PDB entry 5SB4 | X-ray diffraction, 2.50 A resolution | chains B and F of the 6 polymer chains in the assembly

Chain B:
Molecule: Tubulin beta-2B chain
Source organism: Bos taurus
Reference sequence: Q6B856 (TBB2B_BOVIN); the author numbering skips numbers that UniProt does not, so the offset changes along the chain: 1-42 = UniProt 1-42; 45-360 = UniProt 43-358; 369-455 = UniProt 359-445
Sequence (445 residues; numbered 1 to 455; 10 numbers in that range are skipped by the numbering (no residue carries them; nothing is unmodelled there); the number before each row is that of its first residue):
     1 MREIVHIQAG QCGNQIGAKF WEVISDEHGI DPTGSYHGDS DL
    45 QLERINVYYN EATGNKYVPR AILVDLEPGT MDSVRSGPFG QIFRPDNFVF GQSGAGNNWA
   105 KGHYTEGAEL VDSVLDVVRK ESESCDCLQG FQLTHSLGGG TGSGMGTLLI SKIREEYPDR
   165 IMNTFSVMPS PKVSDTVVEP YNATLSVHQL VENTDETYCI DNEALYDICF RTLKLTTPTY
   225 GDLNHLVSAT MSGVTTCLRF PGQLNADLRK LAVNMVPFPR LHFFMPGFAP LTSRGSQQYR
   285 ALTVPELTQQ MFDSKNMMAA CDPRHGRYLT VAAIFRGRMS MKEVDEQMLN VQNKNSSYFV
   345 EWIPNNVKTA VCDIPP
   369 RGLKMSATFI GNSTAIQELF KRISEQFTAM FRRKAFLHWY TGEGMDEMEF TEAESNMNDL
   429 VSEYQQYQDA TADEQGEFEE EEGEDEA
Not modelled in the structure: 278-281, 438-455
Metal / ion sites: Mg2+: Gln11 (together with GDP); Ca2+: Glu113 (shared with 1 residue of chain C)
Residues lining bound ligands:
  - 4B6 (N-{4-[2-(2-fluoroanilino)-1,3-thiazol-4-yl]phenyl}acetamide): Gly100, Asn101, Asn102, Lys105, Val182, Trp407
  - GDP (guanosine-5'-diphosphate): Gly10, Gln11, Cys12, Gln15, Ile16, Asn101, Ser140, Gly142, Gly143, Gly144, Thr145, Gly146, Ser147, Val171, Pro173, Val177, Asp179, Glu183, Asn206, Leu209, Tyr224, Leu227, Asn228
Swiss-Prot annotation at these positions:
  - motif: Met1 to Ile4 (MREI motif)
  - binding site (GTP): Gln11, Glu71, Ser140, Gly144, Thr145, Gly146, Asn206, Asn228
  - binding site (Mg(2+)): Glu71
  - modified residue: Ser40 (Phosphoserine), Thr57 (Phosphothreonine), Lys60 (N6-acetyllysine), Ser174 (Phosphoserine), Thr287 (Phosphothreonine), Thr292 (Phosphothreonine), Arg320 (Omega-N-methylarginine), Glu448 (5-glutamyl polyglutamate)
  - cross-link (Glycyl lysine isopeptide (Lys-Gly)): Lys60 (interchain with G-Cter in ubiquitin), Lys326 (interchain with G-Cter in ubiquitin)

Chain F:
Molecule: Tubulin-Tyrosine Ligase
Source organism: Gallus gallus
Reference sequence: E1BQ43 (E1BQ43_CHICK); residues 1-378 here = UniProt positions 1-378
Sequence (384 residues; each row starts with the number of its first residue):
     1 MYTFVVRDEN SSVYAEVSRL LLATGQWKRL RKDNPRFNLM LGERNRLPFG RLGHEPGLVQ
    61 LVNYYRGADK LCRKASLVKL IKTSPELSES CTWFPESYVI YPTNLKTPVA PAQNGIRHLI
   121 NNTRTDEREV FLAAYNRRRE GREGNVWIAK SSAGAKGEGI LISSEASELL DFIDEQGQVH
   181 VIQKYLEKPL LLEPGHRKFD IRSWVLVDHL YNIYLYREGV LRTSSEPYNS ANFQDKTCHL
   241 TNHCIQKEYS KNYGRYEEGN EMFFEEFNQY LMDALNTTLE NSILLQIKHI IRSCLMCIEP
   301 AISTKHLHYQ SFQLFGFDFM VDEELKVWLI EVNGAPACAQ KLYAELCQGI VDVAISSVFP
   361 LADTGQKTSQ PTSIFIKLHH HHHH
Not modelled in the structure: 102-125, 156-158, 175-178, 232-236, 363-372, 381-384
Construct notes: expression tag (379-384)
Metal / ion sites: Mg2+: Glu331 (together with AMP-PCP)
Residues lining bound ligands: AMP-PCP (ACP; phosphomethylphosphonic acid adenylate ester): Lys74, Pro95, Ile148, Lys150, Ala155, Gln183, Lys184, Tyr185, Leu186, Lys198, Asp200, Arg202, Arg222, His239, Leu240, Thr241, Asn242, Asp318, Met320, Ile330, Glu331, Asn333

Chain B / chain F interface:
Contacting residue pairs (13):
  Arg311(B) - Arg31(F)
  Leu333(B) - Pro56(F)
  Leu333(B) - Gly57(F)
  Gln336(B) - Arg36(F)  hydrogen bond
  Asn337(B) - Thr3(F)
  Asn337(B) - Arg36(F)  hydrogen bond
  Asn337(B) - Gly57(F)
  Asn337(B) - Leu58(F)
  Lys338(B) - Met1(F)
  Ser340(B) - Leu30(F)
  Ser340(B) - Asn34(F)  hydrogen bond
  Ser341(B) - Arg31(F)  hydrogen bond (backbone-side chain)
  Asn349(B) - Arg36(F)
Also at the interface, not in a pair above, chain B (9 interface residues in all): Glu345

In short:
Chain B and chain F each contribute 9 residues to their interface, with 4 hydrogen bonds. Among the polar
pairs are Gln336(B)-Arg36(F), Asn337(B)-Arg36(F) and Ser340(B)-Asn34(F). Ligands of chain B: GDP and compound
4B6. Ligands of chain F: AMP-PCP.
Chain B is Tubulin beta-2B chain (Bos taurus) and chain F is Tubulin-Tyrosine Ligase (Gallus gallus); the
structure, Tubulin-todalam-8-complex, was determined by X-ray diffraction (same publication as 5SB3, 5SB5,
5SB6, 5SB7 and 7Z7D).
